Entry 5IPL (X-ray diffraction, 3.60 A resolution); this record covers chains C and F of the 9 polymer chains in the assembly.

Chain C:
Molecule: DNA-directed RNA polymerase subunit beta
Organism: Escherichia coli
Notes: EC 2.7.7.6
Reference sequence: P0A8V2 (RPOB_ECOLI); numbering as in UniProt (aligned over 1-1342)
Amino-acid sequence (1342 residues; numbered 1 to 1342; the number before each row is that of its first residue):
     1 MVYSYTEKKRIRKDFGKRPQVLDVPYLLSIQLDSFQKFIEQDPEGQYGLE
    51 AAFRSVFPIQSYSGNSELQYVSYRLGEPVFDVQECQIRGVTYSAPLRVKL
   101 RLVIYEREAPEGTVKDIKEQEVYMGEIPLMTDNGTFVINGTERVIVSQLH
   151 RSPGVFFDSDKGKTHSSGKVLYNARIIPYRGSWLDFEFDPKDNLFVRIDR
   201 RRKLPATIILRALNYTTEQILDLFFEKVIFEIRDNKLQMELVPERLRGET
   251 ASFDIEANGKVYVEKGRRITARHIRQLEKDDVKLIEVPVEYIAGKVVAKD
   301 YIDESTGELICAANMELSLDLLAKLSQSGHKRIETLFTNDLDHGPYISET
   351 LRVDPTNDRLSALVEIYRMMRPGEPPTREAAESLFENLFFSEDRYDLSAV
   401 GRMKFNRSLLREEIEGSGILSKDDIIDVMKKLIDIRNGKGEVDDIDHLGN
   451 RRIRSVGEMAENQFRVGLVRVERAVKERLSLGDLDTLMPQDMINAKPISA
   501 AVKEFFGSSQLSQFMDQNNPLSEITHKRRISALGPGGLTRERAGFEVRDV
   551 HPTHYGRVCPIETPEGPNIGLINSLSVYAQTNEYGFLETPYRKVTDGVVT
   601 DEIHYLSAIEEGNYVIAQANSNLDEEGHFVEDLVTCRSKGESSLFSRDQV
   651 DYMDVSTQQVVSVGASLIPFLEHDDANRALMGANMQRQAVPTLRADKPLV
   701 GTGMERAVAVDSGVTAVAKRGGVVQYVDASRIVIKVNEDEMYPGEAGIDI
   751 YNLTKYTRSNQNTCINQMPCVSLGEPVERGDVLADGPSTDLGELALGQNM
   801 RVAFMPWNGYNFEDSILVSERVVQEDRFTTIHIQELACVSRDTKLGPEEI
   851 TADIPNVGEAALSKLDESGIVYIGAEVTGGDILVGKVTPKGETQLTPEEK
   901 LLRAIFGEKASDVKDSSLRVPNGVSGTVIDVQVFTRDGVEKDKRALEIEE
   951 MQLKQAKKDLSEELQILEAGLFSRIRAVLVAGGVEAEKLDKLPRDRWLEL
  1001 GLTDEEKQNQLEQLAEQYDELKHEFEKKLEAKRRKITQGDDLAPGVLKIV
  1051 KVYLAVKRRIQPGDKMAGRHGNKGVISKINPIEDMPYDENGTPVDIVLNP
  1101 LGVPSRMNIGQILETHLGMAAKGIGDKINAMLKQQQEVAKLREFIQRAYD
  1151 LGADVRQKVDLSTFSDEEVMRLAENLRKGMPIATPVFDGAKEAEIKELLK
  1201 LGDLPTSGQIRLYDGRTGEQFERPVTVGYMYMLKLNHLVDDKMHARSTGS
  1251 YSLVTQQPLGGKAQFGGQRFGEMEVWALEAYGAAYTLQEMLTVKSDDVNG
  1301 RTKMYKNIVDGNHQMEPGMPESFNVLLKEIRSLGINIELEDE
Disordered / not traced: 1-2
Ion coordination: Mg2+: Glu-813 (together with diphosphate) (shared with 1 residue of chain D)
Swiss-Prot annotation at these positions:
  - modified residue (N6-acetyllysine): Lys-1022, Lys-1200
  - mutagenesis: Ile-561 (I561S: Resistant to antibiotics salinamide A and B), Ile-569 (I569S: Resistant to antibiotics salinamide A and B), Ala-665 (A665E: Resistant to antibiotics salinamide A and B), Asp-675 (D675A/G: Resistant to antibiotics salinamide A and B), Asn-677 (N677H/K: Resistant to antibiotics salinamide A and B), Leu-680 (L680M: Resistant to antibiotics salinamide A and B), Glu-813 (E813K: Disrupts the enzyme's active center)
Reported in the primary citation:
  - binding site for diphosphate: Arg-1106

Chain F:
Molecule: RNA polymerase sigma factor RpoS
Organism: Escherichia coli
Reference sequence: P13445 (RPOS_ECOLI); residues 1-330 here = UniProt positions 1-330
Amino-acid sequence (336 residues; each row starts with the number of its first residue):
     1 MGQNTLKVHDLNEDAEFDENGVEVFDEKALVEEEPSDNDLAEEELLSQGA
    51 TQRVLDATQLYLGEIGYSPLLTAEEEVYFARRALRGDVASRRRMIESNLR
   101 LVVKIARRYGNRGLALLDLIEEGNLGLIRAVEKFDPERGFRFSTYATWWI
   151 RQTIERAIMNQTRTIRLPIHIVKELNVYLRTARELSHKLDHEPSAEEIAE
   201 QLDKPVDDVSRMLRLNERITSVDTPLGGDSEKALLDILADEKENGPEDTT
   251 QDDDMKQSIVKWLFELNAKQREVLARRFGLLGYEAATLEDVGREIGLTRE
   301 RVRQIQVEGLRRLREILQTQGLNIEALFLEHHHHHH
Disordered / not traced: 1-52, 330-336
Sequence notes: conflict Gly-2 (Ser in P13445), Glu-33 (Gln in P13445), Leu-329 (Arg in P13445); expression tag (331-336)
Swiss-Prot annotation at these positions:
  - DNA-binding region: Leu-288 to Val-307 (H-T-H motif)
  - region: Asp-56 to Ala-89 (Sigma-70 factor domain-1)
  - motif: Asp-118 to Glu-121 (Interaction with polymerase core subunit RpoC)
  - mutagenesis: Lys-173 (K173E: Eliminates RpoS proteolysis. Lack of interaction with RssB), Glu-174 (E174T: 2-fold increase in RpoS half-life. Does not affect interaction with RssB), Val-177 (V177K: 3-fold increase in RpoS half-life), Tyr-178 (Y178L: Does not affect RpoS half-life)
Reported in the primary citation:
  - binding site for synthetic template strand DNA: Arg-112, Ile-158, Arg-163, Asn-176, Arg-180, Arg-183
  - binding site for synthetic template strand DNA: Lys-173 (proposed by the authors, not directly observed)

How chain C and chain F interact:
Contacting residue pairs (69; chain C residue first):
  Arg-97(C) with Asp-190(F), salt bridge
  Val-122(C) with His-187(F)
  Tyr-123(C) with Ser-186(F); His-187(F); Asp-190(F), hydrogen bond (side chain-backbone)
  Glu-126(C) with His-191(F)
  Pro-372(C) with Val-54(F); Gln-59(F)
  Gly-373(C) with Val-54(F)
  Pro-375(C) with Tyr-67(F)
  Glu-477(C) with Arg-108(F)
  Gln-490(C) with His-187(F), hydrogen bond (backbone-side chain)
  Ile-493(C) with His-187(F), hydrogen bond (backbone-side chain)
  Asn-494(C) with Arg-183(F)
  Lys-496(C) with Arg-183(F)
  Arg-540(C) with Asp-229(F), salt bridge
  Asp-842(C) with Arg-211(F), salt bridge; Arg-214(F), salt bridge
  Asn-856(C) with Phe-328(F); Leu-329(F)
  Thr-896(C) with Met-255(F)
  Pro-897(C) with Phe-278(F); Gly-279(F)
  Glu-898(C) with Lys-256(F); Ile-259(F); Leu-280(F)
  Lys-900(C) with Arg-277(F), hydrogen bond (side chain-backbone); Phe-278(F)
  Leu-901(C) with Ile-259(F), hydrophobic; Phe-278(F), hydrophobic; Leu-280(F), hydrophobic
  Leu-902(C) with Ile-259(F), hydrophobic
  Ile-905(C) with Leu-310(F), hydrophobic; Leu-313(F), hydrophobic; Arg-314(F); Leu-317(F), hydrophobic
  Phe-906(C) with Leu-317(F), hydrophobic; Ile-324(F), hydrophobic; Phe-328(F), hydrophobic
  Glu-908(C) with Phe-328(F)
  Arg-936(C) with Ala-195(F)
  Asp-937(C) with Glu-196(F)
  Pro-1044(C) with Arg-214(F); Glu-217(F)
  Thr-1248(C) with Pro-246(F)
  Ser-1250(C) with Ala-239(F)
  Tyr-1251(C) with Ala-239(F); Asp-240(F), hydrogen bond (backbone-backbone); Glu-243(F)
  Ser-1252(C) with Leu-238(F)
  Leu-1253(C) with Leu-235(F), hydrophobic; Leu-238(F), hydrogen bond (backbone-backbone)
  Val-1254(C) with Leu-235(F), hydrophobic
  Gln-1256(C) with Asp-240(F); Glu-243(F), hydrogen bond
  Leu-1259(C) with Asp-236(F); Ile-237(F); Leu-238(F); Ala-239(F), hydrophobic
  Gln-1264(C) with Ile-237(F)
  Val-1298(C) with Glu-243(F)
  Arg-1301(C) with Glu-243(F), salt bridge; Pro-246(F)
  Thr-1302(C) with Pro-246(F)
  Tyr-1305(C) with Pro-246(F), hydrophobic; Glu-247(F), hydrogen bond; Thr-250(F)
  Lys-1306(C) with Thr-250(F); Asp-253(F), salt bridge
Also at the interface, not in a pair above, chain C (49 interface residues in all): Pro-95, Glu-374, Arg-470, Glu-899, Ala-904, Gly-1045, Gly-1249, Gly-1260
Also at the interface, not in a pair above, chain F (50 interface residues in all): Arg-112, Leu-179, Lys-188, Glu-192, Ser-210, Gly-245, Thr-249, Trp-262, Leu-263, Ala-285

In short:
Chain C and chain F form an interface of 49 and 50 residues respectively; the contacts include 8 hydrogen
bonds and 6 salt bridges. Among the polar pairs are Arg-97(C)/Asp-190(F), Arg-540(C)/Asp-229(F) and
Asp-842(C)/Arg-211(F). From the paper: a binding site for synthetic template strand DNA at Arg-112(F),
Ile-158(F) and Arg-163(F) among others; a binding site for diphosphate at Arg-1106(C).
Here chain C is DNA-directed RNA polymerase subunit beta and chain F is RNA polymerase sigma factor RpoS, both
from Escherichia coli. Entry 5IPL (SigmaS-transcription initiation complex with 4-nt nascent RNA) was
determined by X-ray diffraction, deposited together with 5IPM and 5IPN.
